5BNI - chain A; structure by X-ray diffraction, 2.50 A resolution.

[Chain A]
Protein: Uncharacterized protein
Organism: Sus scrofa
UniProtKB: F1S5D9 (F1S5D9_PIG); numbering as in UniProt (aligned over 54-285)
Sequence (232 residues; row label = number of the first residue in the row):
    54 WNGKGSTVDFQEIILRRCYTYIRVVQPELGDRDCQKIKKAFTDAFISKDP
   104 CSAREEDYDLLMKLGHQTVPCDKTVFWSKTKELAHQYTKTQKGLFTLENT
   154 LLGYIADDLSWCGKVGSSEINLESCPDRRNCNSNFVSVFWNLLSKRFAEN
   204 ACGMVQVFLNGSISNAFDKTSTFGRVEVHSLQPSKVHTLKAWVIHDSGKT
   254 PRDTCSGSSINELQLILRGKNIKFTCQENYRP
Disulfide bonds: Cys-71/Cys-87, Cys-104/Cys-184, Cys-124/Cys-205, Cys-165/Cys-178, Cys-258/Cys-279

[Summary]
Chain A is Uncharacterized protein (Sus scrofa); the structure, Porcine CD38 complexed with complexed with a
covalent intermediate, ribo-F-ribose-5'-phosphate, was determined by X-ray diffraction, deposited together
with 5BNF.
